7N17 - chains A and B of the 4 polymer chains in the assembly; structure by electron microscopy, 3.10 A resolution.

== Chain A (and B) ==
Name: Cyclic nucleotide-gated cation channel
From: Caenorhabditis elegans
Notes: chain B of this document is another copy of the same molecule, construct and numbering; everything in this record applies to it too
Reference sequence: Q03611 (CNG_CAEEL); residue numbers follow UniProt; this construct covers 1-733
Sequence (738 residues; numbered -4 to 733; the number before each row is that of its first residue; numbers below 1 keep their minus sign (Gly-4 is residue -4)):
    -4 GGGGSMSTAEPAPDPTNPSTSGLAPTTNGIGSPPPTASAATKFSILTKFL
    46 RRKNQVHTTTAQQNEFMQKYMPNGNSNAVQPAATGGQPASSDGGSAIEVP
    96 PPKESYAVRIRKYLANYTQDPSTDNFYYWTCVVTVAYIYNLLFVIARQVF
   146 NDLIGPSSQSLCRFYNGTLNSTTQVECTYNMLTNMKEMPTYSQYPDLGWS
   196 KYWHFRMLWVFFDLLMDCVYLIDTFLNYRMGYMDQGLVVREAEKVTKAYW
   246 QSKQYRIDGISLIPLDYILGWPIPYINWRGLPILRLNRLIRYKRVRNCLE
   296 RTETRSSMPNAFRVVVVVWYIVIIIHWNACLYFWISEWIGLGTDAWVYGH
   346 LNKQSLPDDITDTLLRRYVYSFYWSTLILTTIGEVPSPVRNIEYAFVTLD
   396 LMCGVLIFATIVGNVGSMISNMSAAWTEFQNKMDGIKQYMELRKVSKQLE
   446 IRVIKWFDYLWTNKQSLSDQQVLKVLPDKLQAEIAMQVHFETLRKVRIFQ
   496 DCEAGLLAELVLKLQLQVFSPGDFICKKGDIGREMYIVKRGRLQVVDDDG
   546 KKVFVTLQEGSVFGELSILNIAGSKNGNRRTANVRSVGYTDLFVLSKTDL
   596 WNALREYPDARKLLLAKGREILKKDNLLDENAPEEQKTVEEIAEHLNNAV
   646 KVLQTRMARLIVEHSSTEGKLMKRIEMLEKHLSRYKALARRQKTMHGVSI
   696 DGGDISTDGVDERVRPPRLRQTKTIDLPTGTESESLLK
Disordered / not traced: -4 to 102, 620-733
Sequence notes: expression tag (-4 to 0); engineered mutation Trp421 (Arg in Q03611)
Swiss-Prot annotation at these positions:
  - region: Thr376 to Glu379 (Selectivity filter)
  - binding site (Na(+)): Glu379
  - binding site (3',5'-cyclic GMP): Gly559, Ser562, Arg575, Thr576, Lys619, Asp620
  - binding site (3',5'-cyclic AMP): Glu560, Arg575
  - site (Central gate): Phe403, Val407
  - mutagenesis: Gln82 to Lys733 (In p678; defects in the avoidance of P.aeruginosa and of nitric oxide. In nu629 ...), Phe403 (F403A: Impairs activation by cGMP, likely by disrupting the central gate; F403V: Impairs activation by cGMP, likely by disrupting the central gate; when associated with A-407), Val407 (V407A: Impairs activation by cGMP, likely by disrupting the central gate. Impairs activation by cGMP, likely by disrupting the central gate; when associated with V-403), Met417 (M417MG: Fails to produce currents in the presence of 100 uM intracellular cGMP; M417MGG: Fails to produce currents in the presence of 100 uM intracellular cGMP ...), Gln425 (Q425A: Fails to produce currents in the presence of 100 uM intracellular cGMP; when associated with A-421; A-429; A-432 and A-453), Asp429 (D429A: Fails to produce currents in the presence of 100 uM intracellular cGMP; when associated with A-421; A-425; A-432 and A-453), Lys432 (K432A: Fails to produce currents in the presence of 100 uM intracellular cGMP; when associated with A-421; A-425; A-429 and A-453), Asp453 (D453A: Fails to produce currents in the presence of 100 uM intracellular cGMP; when associated with A-421; A-425; A-429 and A-432), Gln510 to Lys733 (In ky791; reduces expression of the G protein-coupled receptor (GPCR) srsx-3 in the AWC neuron)
Cystine bridges: Cys157-Cys172
Residues lining bound ligands:
  - palmitoyl-linoleoyl phosphatidylcholine (CPL; 1-palmitoyl-2-linoleoyl-sn-glycero-3-phosphocholine), molecule 1: Tyr132, Ile133, Leu136, Tyr287, Val290, Leu294, Phe307, Val310, Val311, Trp314, Tyr315, Ile318
  - palmitoyl-linoleoyl phosphatidylcholine (CPL), molecule 2: Tyr134, Phe138, Asp147, Leu148, Pro151, Glu171, Cys172, Thr173, Tyr174, Tyr197, Phe200, Leu203, Trp204, Phe207, Leu359
  - palmitoyl-linoleoyl phosphatidylcholine (CPL), molecule 3: Leu137, Phe138, Ala141, Leu148, Tyr174, Val317, His321, Thr356, Thr358, Leu359, Leu360, Tyr363, Phe367
  - palmitoyl-linoleoyl phosphatidylcholine (CPL), molecule 4: Tyr315, Ile318, Ile319, Trp322, Asn323, Ile402
  - palmitoyl-linoleoyl phosphatidylcholine (CPL), molecule 5: Trp329, Ile330, Trp333, Ile387, Ala390, Phe391, Leu394
  - palmitoyl-linoleoyl phosphatidylcholine (CPL), molecule 6: Trp333, Ile334, Arg385, Asn386, Ile387, Ala390
From the paper describing this entry:
  - contacts within the chain: Trp421-Phe424 (hydrophobic contact), Trp421-Gln425, Trp421-Trp456 (hydrophobic contact)
  - conformationally variable residues: Phe403, Val407

== Chain A / chain B interface ==
Contacting residue pairs (96; chain A residue first):
  Ile316(A) with Met397(B), hydrophobic; Leu401(B), hydrophobic
  Gln349(A) with Ser382(B); Tyr389(B), hydrogen bond (backbone-side chain)
  Ile355(A) with Val384(B)
  Arg361(A) with Val384(B), hydrogen bond (side chain-backbone); Asn386(B), hydrogen bond; Tyr389(B)
  Val364(A) with Asn386(B); Tyr389(B), hydrophobic
  Tyr365(A) with Tyr389(B)
  Phe367(A) with Thr393(B)
  Tyr368(A) with Pro383(B); Tyr389(B), hydrophobic; Val392(B), hydrophobic; Thr393(B)
  Thr371(A) with Thr393(B); Met397(B)
  Leu372(A) with Leu396(B), hydrophobic
  Thr375(A) with Met397(B); Val400(B)
  Ile377(A) with Thr376(B); Ile377(B); Leu396(B), hydrophobic
  Glu379(A) with Ile377(B); Gly378(B); Glu379(B)
  Phe403(A) with Met397(B), hydrophobic
  Val407(A) with Val400(B), hydrophobic; Ala404(B), hydrophobic
  Val410(A) with Leu401(B), hydrophobic; Thr405(B)
  Gly411(A) with Thr405(B)
  Ile414(A) with Thr405(B)
  Trp421(A) with Glu295(B); Glu298(B), hydrogen bond; Thr299(B)
  Gln425(A) with Glu298(B); Thr299(B); Arg308(B), hydrogen bond
  Asn426(A) with Asn416(B)
  Lys427(A) with Lys469(B); Val470(B)
  Met428(A) with Thr299(B)
  Asp429(A) with Pro304(B); Asn305(B); Arg308(B), salt bridge
  Gly430(A) with Gln466(B), hydrogen bond (backbone-side chain)
  Ile431(A) with Val470(B), hydrophobic
  Lys432(A) with Glu298(B), hydrogen bond (side chain-backbone); Thr299(B), hydrogen bond (side chain-backbone); Ser301(B), hydrogen bond (side chain-backbone); Pro304(B)
  Tyr434(A) with Ser463(B); Gln466(B); Val467(B), hydrophobic; Ile479(B), hydrophobic
  Leu437(A) with Gln460(B)
  Arg438(A) with Gln460(B), hydrogen bond (side chain-backbone); Ser461(B); Ser463(B), hydrogen bond; Val483(B); Lys534(B)
  Val440(A) with Gln482(B); Val483(B), hydrophobic
  Ser441(A) with Gln482(B), hydrogen bond
  Leu444(A) with Leu475(B), hydrophobic; Glu478(B); Ile479(B), hydrophobic; Gln482(B)
  Arg447(A) with Leu475(B)
  Val448(A) with Leu475(B), hydrophobic
  Ile449(A) with Arg300(B)
  Lys450(A) with Ser117(B)
  Trp451(A) with Val470(B); Leu471(B), hydrophobic; Pro472(B)
  Asp453(A) with Thr299(B), hydrogen bond
  Tyr454(A) with Met228(B), hydrophobic
  Trp456(A) with Glu295(B)
  Asp518(A) with Lys474(B)
  Phe519(A) with Lys474(B)
  Ile526(A) with Glu601(B); Tyr602(B)
  Arg528(A) with Glu504(B), salt bridge
  Gly536(A) with Gln230(B)
  Arg537(A) with Gln230(B); Leu232(B)
  Gln553(A) with Gln230(B)
  Glu554(A) with Gln230(B)
  Arg574(A) with Tyr602(B)
  Val582(A) with Leu232(B), hydrophobic
  Gly583(A) with Gly231(B); Leu232(B)
  Tyr584(A) with Gln230(B); Gly231(B), hydrogen bond (backbone-backbone)
Also at the interface, not in a pair above, chain A (64 interface residues in all): Val313, Ile320, Pro352, Asp353, Leu360, Phe424, Met435, Phe452, Val513, Asp525, Arg535
Also at the interface, not in a pair above, chain B (53 interface residues in all): Arg385, Lys459, Asp464
From the paper, about this interface:
  - residue pairs: Trp421(A)-Glu298(B), Trp421(A)-Thr299(B) (hydrophobic contact)

== Summary ==
64 residues of chain A face 53 of chain B across their interface, with 14 hydrogen bonds and 2 salt bridges.
Among the polar pairs are Asp429(A)-Arg308(B), Arg528(A)-Glu504(B) and Gln349(A)-Tyr389(B). The authors report
a contact between Trp421(A) and Glu298(B); a hydrophobic contact between Trp421(A) and Thr299(B). From the
paper: conformational variability at Phe403(A) and Val407(A); contacts within the chain involving Trp421(A),
Phe424(A) and Gln425(A) among others.
Both chains are Cyclic nucleotide-gated cation channel (Caenorhabditis elegans). Entry 7N17 (Structure of
TAX-4_R421W apo open state) was determined by electron microscopy, deposited together with 7N15 and 7N16.
